2BCC - chains C and F of the 10 polymer chains in the assembly; structure by X-ray diffraction, 3.50 A resolution.

# Chain C
Name: Ubiquinol cytochrome C oxidoreductase
Source organism: Gallus gallus
Notes: EC 1.10.2.2
UniProt: P18946 (CYB_CHICK); residue numbers follow UniProt; this construct covers 1-380
Chain sequence (380 residues; each row starts with the number of its first residue):
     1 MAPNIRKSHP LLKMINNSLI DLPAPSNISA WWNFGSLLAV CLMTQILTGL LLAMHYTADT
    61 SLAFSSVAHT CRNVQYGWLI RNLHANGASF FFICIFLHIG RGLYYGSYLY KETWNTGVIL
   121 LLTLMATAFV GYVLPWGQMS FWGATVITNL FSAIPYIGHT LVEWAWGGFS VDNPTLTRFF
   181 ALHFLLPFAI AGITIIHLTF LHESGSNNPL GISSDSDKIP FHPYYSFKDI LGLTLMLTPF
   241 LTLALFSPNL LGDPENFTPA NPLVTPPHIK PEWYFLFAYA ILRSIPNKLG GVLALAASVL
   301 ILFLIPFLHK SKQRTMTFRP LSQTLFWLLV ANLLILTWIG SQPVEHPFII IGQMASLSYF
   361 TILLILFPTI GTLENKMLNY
Disordered / not traced: 1
Bound ions: heme Fe site 1: His84, His183; heme Fe site 2: His98, His197
Ligand contacts:
  - heme (HEM), molecule 1: Trp31, Trp32, Asn33, Phe34, Gly35, Ser36, Leu38, Ala39, Ile95, His98, Ile99, Arg101, Ser107, Tyr108, Tyr110, Thr113, Trp114, Gly117, Val118, Leu120, Leu121, Ile190, Thr194, His197, Leu198, Leu201, Ser206, Asn207, Asn208
  - heme (HEM), molecule 2: Leu42, Gln45, Ile46, Gly49, Leu50, Leu52, Ala53, Tyr56, Val67, Arg81, His84, Ala85, Ala88, Phe91, Leu124, Thr127, Ala128, Gly131, Tyr132, Leu134, Pro135, Phe180, His183, Phe184, Pro187, Ile190, Tyr274
  - stigmatellin (SIG): Leu122, Met125, Ala126, Phe129, Val130, Met139, Gly143, Val146, Ile147, Thr148, Phe151, Phe179, Leu182, Ile269, Lys270, Pro271, Glu272, Phe275, Ala278, Tyr279, Leu282, Leu295
  - ubiquinone-10 (U10): Ile15, Ser18, Leu22, Ser36, Ala39, Leu198, Leu201, His202, Ser206, Phe221, Asp229
Reported in the primary citation:
  - binding site for stigmatellin: Met125, Ala126 to Phe129, Pro271, Phe275
  - conformationally variable residues (side-chain flip): Tyr279
  - contacts within the chain: Tyr279-Arg283

# Chain F
Name: Ubiquinol cytochrome C oxidoreductase
Source organism: Gallus gallus
Notes: EC 1.10.2.2
Chain sequence (109 residues; numbered 1 to 109; the number before each row is that of its first residue):
     1 AGRPAVSASS RWLEGIRKWY YNAAGFNKYG LMRDDTIYEN DDVKEAIRRL PENLYDDRMF
    61 RIKRALDLNM RQQILPKEQW TKYEEDVPYL EPYLKEVIRE RKEREEWDK
Disordered / not traced: 1-9

# Interface between chain C and chain F
Pairs across the interface (43; chain C residue first):
  Ser26(C) - Met70(F)
  Asn27(C) - Leu66(F)
  Asn27(C) - Asn69(F)
  Asn27(C) - Met70(F)
  Leu109(C) - Tyr38(F)  hydrophobic
  Pro209(C) - Asn69(F)
  Leu210(C) - Ala65(F)
  Leu210(C) - Leu66(F)
  Leu210(C) - Asn69(F)
  Ile212(C) - Asp35(F)
  Ile212(C) - Thr36(F)
  Ile212(C) - Ile62(F)  hydrophobic
  Ser213(C) - Glu39(F)
  Ser213(C) - Ile62(F)
  Ser213(C) - Leu66(F)
  Ser214(C) - Leu66(F)
  Ser216(C) - Met59(F)
  Ser216(C) - Ile62(F)
  Ser216(C) - Lys63(F)  hydrogen bond (backbone-side chain)
  Asp217(C) - Lys63(F)
  Lys312(C) - Ile37(F)
  Lys312(C) - Tyr38(F)  hydrogen bond (backbone-backbone)
  Gln313(C) - Thr36(F)  hydrogen bond
  Arg314(C) - Tyr38(F)
  Thr317(C) - Ala24(F)
  Phe318(C) - Tyr20(F)  hydrogen bond (backbone-side chain)
  Phe318(C) - Ala24(F)
  Phe318(C) - Phe26(F)  hydrophobic
  Phe318(C) - Tyr29(F)  hydrophobic
  Arg319(C) - Tyr20(F)
  Pro320(C) - Ala24(F)
  Glu374(C) - Tyr20(F)  hydrogen bond
  Lys376(C) - Arg17(F)  hydrogen bond (backbone-side chain)
  Met377(C) - Ile16(F)  hydrophobic
  Met377(C) - Tyr20(F)  hydrophobic
  Leu378(C) - Tyr20(F)  hydrophobic
  Leu378(C) - Arg33(F)  hydrogen bond (backbone-side chain)
  Asn379(C) - Arg17(F)  hydrogen bond
  Asn379(C) - Arg33(F)
  Asn379(C) - Glu91(F)
  Tyr380(C) - Arg33(F)  hydrogen bond
  Tyr380(C) - Asp34(F)  hydrogen bond
  Tyr380(C) - Ile37(F)
Interface residues without a listed pair, chain C (26 interface residues in all): Asn208, Gly211, Leu321
Interface residues without a listed pair, chain F (26 interface residues in all): Trp19, Ala23, Gly25, Leu31, Asp67

# Overview
Chain C and chain F each contribute 26 residues to their interface; the contacts include 10 hydrogen bonds.
Polar pairs include Ser216(C)-Lys63(F), Gln313(C)-Thr36(F) and Phe318(C)-Tyr20(F). Chain C binds heme,
ubiquinone-10 and stigmatellin. From the paper: a binding site for stigmatellin at Met125(C), Ala126(C) and
Pro271(C) among others; conformational variability at Tyr279(C).
Here chain C is Ubiquinol cytochrome C oxidoreductase and chain F is Ubiquinol cytochrome C oxidoreductase,
both from Gallus gallus. Entry 2BCC (Stigmatellin-bound cytochrome BC1 complex from chicken) was determined by
X-ray diffraction together with 1BCC and 3BCC from the same study.
